PDB entry 7NT0 | X-ray diffraction, 1.80 A resolution | chain AAA

[Chain AAA]
Name: Isoform A of Peptidoglycan-recognition protein LB
Source organism: Drosophila melanogaster
Notes: EC 3.5.1.28
UniProt: Q8INK6 (PGPLB_DROME), isoform Q8INK6-2; numbering as in UniProt (aligned over 1-215)
Amino-acid sequence (217 residues; each row starts with the number of its first residue; numbers below 1 keep their minus sign (Gly-1 is residue -1)):
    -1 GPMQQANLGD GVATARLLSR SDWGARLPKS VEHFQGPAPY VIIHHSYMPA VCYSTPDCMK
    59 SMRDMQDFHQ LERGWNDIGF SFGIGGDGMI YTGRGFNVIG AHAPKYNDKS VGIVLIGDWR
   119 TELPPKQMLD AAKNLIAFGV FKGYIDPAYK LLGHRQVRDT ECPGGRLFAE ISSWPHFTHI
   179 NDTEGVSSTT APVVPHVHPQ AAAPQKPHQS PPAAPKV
Disordered / not traced: -1 to 2, 8-13, 178-215
Differences from the reference sequence: expression tag (-1 to 0); engineered mutation Phe78 (Tyr in Q8INK6)
Disulfide bonds: Cys50-Cys56
Bound ions: Zn2+: His42, His152, Cys160 (together with MLD)
Residues lining bound ligands: MLD (glcnac(beta1-4)-murnac(1,6-anhydro)-L-ala-gamma-D-glu-meso-a2pm-D-ala): Ala4, Asn5, Glu30, His42, His43, His67, Arg71, Trp73, Asn74, Asp75, Phe78, Arg92, Gly98, Ala99, His100, Ala101, Pro102, Lys103, Asn105, His152, Arg156, Cys160
What the authors report for this chain:
  - binding site for MLD: Arg92
  - specificity-determining residues: Arg92
  - mutagenesis - H42A, H152A: decreased catalytic activity
  - mutagenesis - Y78F: abolished catalytic activity
  - mutagenesis - H42A, Y78F, H152A: unchanged binding to DAP-type polymeric PGN
  - mutagenesis - H67A: unchanged catalytic activity on E. coli polymeric PGN

[In short]
Bound to chain AAA: compound MLD. His42, His152 and Cys160 form the Zn2+ site. The paper reports a binding
site for MLD at Arg92; H42A and H152A reduce catalytic activity; 4 substitutions were tested in all.
Chain AAA is Isoform A of Peptidoglycan-recognition protein LB (Drosophila melanogaster); the structure,
Drosophila PGRP-LB Y78F mutant in complex with tracheal cytotoxin (TCT), was determined by X-ray diffraction
(same publication as 7NSX, 7NSY and 7NSZ).
